8RLO - chain AAA; structure by X-ray diffraction, 1.55 A resolution.

# Chain AAA
Name: Carbonic anhydrase 1
Source organism: Homo sapiens
Notes: EC 4.2.1.1
UniProt: P00915 (CAH1_HUMAN); residues 0-260 here correspond to UniProt positions 1-261 (UniProt number = residue number + 1)
Chain sequence (261 residues; row label = number of the first residue in the row; numbering starts at 0):
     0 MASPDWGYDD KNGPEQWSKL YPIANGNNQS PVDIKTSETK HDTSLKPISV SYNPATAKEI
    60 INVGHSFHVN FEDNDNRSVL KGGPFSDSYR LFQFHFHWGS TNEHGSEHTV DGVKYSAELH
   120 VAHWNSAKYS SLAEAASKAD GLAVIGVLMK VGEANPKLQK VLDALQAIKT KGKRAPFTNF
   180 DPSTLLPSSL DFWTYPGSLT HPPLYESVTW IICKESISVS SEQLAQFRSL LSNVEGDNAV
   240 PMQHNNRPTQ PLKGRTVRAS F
Not modelled in the structure: 0-4
Metal / ion sites: Zn2+: His94, His96, His119 (together with Veralipride, (S)-)
Ligand contacts: Veralipride, (S)- (A1H1P): His67, Phe91, Gln92, His94, His96, Glu106, His119, Ala121, His122, Leu131, Leu141, Ala142, Val143, Ser197, Leu198, Thr199, His200, Pro202, Trp209
Curated features (UniProtKB/Swiss-Prot):
  - active site: His64 (Proton donor/acceptor)
  - binding site (Zn(2+)): His64, His67, His94, His96, His119, His200
  - binding site (substrate): Thr199, His200
  - modified residue: Ala1 (N-acetylalanine)

# Overview
Chain AAA binds Veralipride, (S)-. The Zn2+ site is built by His94, His96 and His119. Curated annotation
(UniProt) lists active-site residue His64, 6 Zn2+-binding residues and substrate-binding residues Thr199 and
His200.
Chain AAA is Carbonic anhydrase 1 (Homo sapiens); the structure, Human Carbonic Anhydrase I in complex with
veralipride, was determined by X-ray diffraction together with 8RLP and 8RLQ from the same study.
